PDB entry 4P6Z | X-ray diffraction, 3.00 A resolution | chains S and V of the 6 polymer chains in the assembly

# Chain S
Molecule: AP-1 complex subunit sigma-1A
Organism: Homo sapiens
Notes: fragment: HIV-1 Vpu cytoplasmic domain
UniProt: P61966 (AP1S1_HUMAN); residues 1-158 here = UniProt positions 1-158
Chain sequence (158 residues; each row starts with the number of its first residue):
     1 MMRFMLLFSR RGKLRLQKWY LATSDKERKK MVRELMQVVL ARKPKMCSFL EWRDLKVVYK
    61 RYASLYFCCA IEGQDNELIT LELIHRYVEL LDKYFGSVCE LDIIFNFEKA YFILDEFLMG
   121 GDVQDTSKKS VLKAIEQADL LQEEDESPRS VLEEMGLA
Disordered / not traced: 148-158
Sequence notes: engineered mutation Arg11 (Gln in P61966)
Curated features (UniProtKB/Swiss-Prot):
  - modified residue: Ser147 (Phosphoserine)

# Chain V
Molecule: Protein Vpu
Organism: Human immunodeficiency virus type 1 group M subtype B
UniProt: P19554 (VPU_HV1S1); residues 28-80 here correspond to UniProt positions 29-81 (UniProt number = residue number + 1)
Chain sequence (63 residues; row label = number of the first residue in the row):
    18 GSDEASEGSG EYRKILRQRK IDRLIDRITE RAEDSGNESE GDQEELSALV ERGHLAPWDV
    78 DDL
Disordered / not traced: 18-58, 69-80
Sequence notes: expression tag (18-27)
Curated features (UniProtKB/Swiss-Prot):
  - modified residue (Phosphoserine): Ser52, Ser56
Reported in the primary citation:
  - mutagenesis - R44A/I45A: decreased binding to mu1-CTD of AP1
  - mutagenesis - S52N/S56N: unchanged binding to AP1
  - mutagenesis - S52N/S56N: abolished binding to beta-TrCP
  - post-translational modification sites: Ser52, Ser56 (citing earlier work)

# Chain S / chain V interface
Pairs across the interface - 16 pairs, chain S then chain V:
  Arg11(S) with Asp59(V), salt bridge
  Arg61(S) with Glu61(V), salt bridge
  Tyr62(S) with Leu66(V)
  Ala63(S) with Glu61(V); Ala65(V)
  Ser64(S) with Glu61(V), hydrogen bond (side chain-backbone)
  Phe67(S) with Leu66(V), hydrophobic
  Val88(S) with Val67(V), hydrophobic
  Val98(S) with Ala65(V); Leu66(V), hydrogen bond (backbone-backbone)
  Cys99(S) with Glu62(V), hydrogen bond (side chain-backbone); Leu63(V); Ser64(V)
  Glu100(S) with Glu62(V)
  Leu101(S) with Glu62(V), hydrogen bond (backbone-backbone); Leu63(V), hydrophobic
Interface residues without a listed pair, chain S (17 interface residues in all): Arg15, Leu65, Asp92, Ser97, Ile103, Ile104
Interface features reported in the paper:
  - interface residues, chain V: Leu66(V), Val67(V)

# Overview
17 residues of chain S and 8 residues of chain V are in contact; the contacts include 4 hydrogen bonds and 2
salt bridges. Polar contacts include Arg11(S)-Asp59(V), Arg61(S)-Glu61(V) and Ser64(S)-Glu61(V). From the
paper: R44A/I45A of chain V reduce binding to mu1-CTD of AP1; interface residues Leu66(V) and Val67(V).
Chain S is AP-1 complex subunit sigma-1A (Homo sapiens) and chain V is Protein Vpu (Human immunodeficiency
virus type 1 group M subtype B); the structure, Crystal structure of the human BST2 cytoplasmic domain and the
HIV-1 Vpu cytoplasmic domain bound to ..., was determined by X-ray diffraction.
